8F1W - chain A; structure by X-ray diffraction, 3.20 A resolution.

[Chain A]
Name: Epidermal growth factor receptor
From: Homo sapiens
Notes: EC 2.7.10.1; fragment: kinase domain
Reference sequence: P00533 (EGFR_HUMAN); numbering as in UniProt (aligned over 695-1022)
Chain sequence (331 residues; row label = number of the first residue in the row):
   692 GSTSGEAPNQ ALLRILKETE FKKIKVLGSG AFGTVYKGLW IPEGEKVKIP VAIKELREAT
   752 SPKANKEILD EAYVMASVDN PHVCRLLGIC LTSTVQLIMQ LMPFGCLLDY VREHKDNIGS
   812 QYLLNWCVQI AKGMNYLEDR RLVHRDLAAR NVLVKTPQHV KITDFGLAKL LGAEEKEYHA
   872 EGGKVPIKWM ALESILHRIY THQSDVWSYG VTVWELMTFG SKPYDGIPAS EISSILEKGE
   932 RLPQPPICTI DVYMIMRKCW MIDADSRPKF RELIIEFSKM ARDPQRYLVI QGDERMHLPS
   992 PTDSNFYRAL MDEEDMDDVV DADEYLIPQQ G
Unresolved in the structure: 692-700, 869-872, 1008-1022
Sequence notes: expression tag (692-694); engineered mutation Met-790 (Thr in P00533), Arg-948 (Val in P00533)
Glycans and other covalent adducts: Poziotinib, bound form (R2E) linked to Cys-797
Small-molecule neighbours: Poziotinib, bound form (R2E; 1-[4-[4-[[3,4-bis(chloranyl)-2-fluoranyl-phenyl]amino]-7-methoxy-quinazolin-6-yl]oxypiperidin-1-yl]propan-1-one): Leu-718, Gly-719, Ser-720, Val-726, Ala-743, Ile-744, Lys-745, Leu-777, Leu-788, Ile-789, Met-790, Gln-791, Leu-792, Met-793, Pro-794, Phe-795, Gly-796, Leu-799, Asp-800, Arg-841, Leu-844, Thr-854, Asp-855, Leu-858
Curated features (UniProtKB/Swiss-Prot):
  - active site: Asp-837 (Proton acceptor)
  - binding site (ATP): Leu-718 to Val-726, Lys-745, Asp-855
  - site: Tyr-1016 (Important for interaction with PIK3C2B)
  - modified residue: Ser-695 (Phosphoserine), Lys-745 (N6-(2-hydroxyisobutyryl)lysine), Tyr-869 (Phosphotyrosine), Ser-991 (Phosphoserine), Ser-995 (Phosphoserine), Tyr-998 (Phosphotyrosine), Tyr-1016 (Phosphotyrosine)
  - cross-link (Glycyl lysine isopeptide (Lys-Gly)): Lys-716 (interchain with G-Cter in ubiquitin), Lys-737 (interchain with G-Cter in ubiquitin), Lys-754 (interchain with G-Cter in ubiquitin), Lys-757 (interchain with G-Cter in ubiquitin), Lys-867 (interchain with G-Cter in ubiquitin), Lys-929 (interchain with G-Cter in ubiquitin), Lys-960 (interchain with G-Cter in ubiquitin), Lys-970 (interchain with G-Cter in ubiquitin)

[In short]
Covalently linked Poziotinib, bound form: at Cys-797. Curated annotation (UniProt) lists active-site residue
Asp-837 and 11 ATP-binding residues.
Chain A is Epidermal growth factor receptor (Homo sapiens); the structure, EGFR(T790M/V948R) kinase in complex
with poziotinib, was determined by X-ray diffraction, deposited together with 8F1H, 8F1X, 8F1Y and 8F1Z.
